7D5B - chains A and D; structure by X-ray diffraction, 1.31 A resolution.

== Chain A ==
Molecule: Beta-secretase 2
From: Homo sapiens
Notes: EC 3.4.23.45; fragment: protease
Reference sequence: Q9Y5Z0 (BACE2_HUMAN); residues 13-398 here correspond to UniProt positions 75-460 (UniProt number = residue number + 62)
Chain sequence (386 residues; numbered 13 to 398; the number before each row is that of its first residue):
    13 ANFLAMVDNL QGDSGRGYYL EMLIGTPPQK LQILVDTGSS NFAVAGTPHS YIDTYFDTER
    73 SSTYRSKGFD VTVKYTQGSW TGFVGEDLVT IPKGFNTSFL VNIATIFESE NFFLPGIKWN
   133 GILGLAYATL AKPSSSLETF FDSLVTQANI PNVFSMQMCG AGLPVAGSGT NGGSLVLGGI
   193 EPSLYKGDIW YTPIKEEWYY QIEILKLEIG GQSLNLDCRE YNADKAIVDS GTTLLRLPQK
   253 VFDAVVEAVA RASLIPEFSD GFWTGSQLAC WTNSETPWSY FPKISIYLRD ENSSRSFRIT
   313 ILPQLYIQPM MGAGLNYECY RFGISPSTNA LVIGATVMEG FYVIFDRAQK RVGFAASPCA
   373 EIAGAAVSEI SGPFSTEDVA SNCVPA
Disordered / not traced: 176-182, 286-287, 323-329, 398
Cystine bridges: Cys171-Cys371, Cys230-Cys395, Cys282-Cys331
Metal / ion sites: Na+: Pro39, Arg72
Ligand contacts: 66F (N-{3-[(5R)-3-amino-2,5-dimethyl-1,1-dioxido-5,6-dihydro-2H-1,2,4-thiadiazin-5-yl]-4-fluorophenyl}-5-fluoropyridine-2-carboxamide): Asp25, Ser26, Gly27, Arg28, Gly29, Leu46, Asp48, Gly50, Ser51, Tyr87, Phe124, Trp131, Ile134, Asp241, Ser242, Gly243, Thr244, Thr245, Ala347
Swiss-Prot annotation at these positions:
  - active site: Asp48, Asp241
  - glycosylation (N-linked (GlcNAc...) asparagine): Asn108, Asn304

== Chain D ==
Molecule: Xaperone
From: Homo sapiens
Chain sequence (112 residues; numbered 160 to 271; the number before each row is that of its first residue):
   160 QVQLQESGGG LVQPGGSLRL SCAASGFTFS SAIMTWVRQA PGKGREWVST IGSDGSITTY
   220 ADSVKGRFTI SRDNARNTLY LQMNSLKPED TAVYYCTSAG RRGPGTQVTV SS
Metal / ion sites: Na+: Ile192, Ser257

== How chain A and chain D interact ==
Pairs across the interface - 30 pairs, chain A then chain D:
  Thr75(A) - Ile216(D)
  Arg77(A) - Asp213(D)
  Arg77(A) - Ser215(D)  hydrogen bond
  Arg77(A) - Ile216(D)
  Lys79(A) - Ser190(D)  hydrogen bond (side chain-backbone)
  Phe81(A) - Ser190(D)
  Glu98(A) - Ile192(D)
  Glu98(A) - Gly211(D)
  Glu98(A) - Ser212(D)  hydrogen bond
  Leu112(A) - Gly211(D)
  Val113(A) - Ile192(D)
  Asn114(A) - Ile192(D)
  Ser147(A) - Ala258(D)
  Ser147(A) - Arg260(D)  hydrogen bond (backbone-side chain)
  Ser148(A) - Phe186(D)
  Ser148(A) - Ala258(D)
  Glu150(A) - Ser257(D)
  Glu150(A) - Ala258(D)  hydrogen bond (side chain-backbone)
  Val157(A) - Arg204(D)  hydrogen bond (backbone-side chain)
  Thr158(A) - Thr194(D)
  Thr158(A) - Val196(D)
  Thr158(A) - Trp206(D)
  Thr158(A) - Thr256(D)
  Gln159(A) - Trp206(D)
  Gln159(A) - Thr209(D)
  Asn161(A) - Arg204(D)
  Asn161(A) - Glu205(D)
  Asn161(A) - Trp206(D)  hydrogen bond (side chain-backbone)
  Ile162(A) - Arg204(D)  hydrogen bond (backbone-side chain)
  Pro163(A) - Arg204(D)
Interface residues without a listed pair, chain A (21 interface residues in all): Leu100, Ala140, Asp154, Asn164
Interface residues without a listed pair, chain D (21 interface residues in all): Ile210, Thr218, Gly259

== In short ==
The chain A/chain D interface involves 21 residues from each chain, with 8 hydrogen bonds. Polar contacts
include Arg77(A)-Ser215(D), Lys79(A)-Ser190(D) and Glu98(A)-Ser212(D). Ligands of chain A: compound 66F.
Pro39(A) and Arg72(A) coordinate Na+. UniProt lists active-site residues Asp48(A) and Asp241(A) on chain A.
Chain A is Beta-secretase 2 and chain D is Xaperone, both from Homo sapiens; the structure, BACE2 xaperone
complex with
N-{3-[(5R)-3-amino-2,5-dimethyl-1,1-dioxo-5,6-dihydro-2H-1lambda6,2,4-thiadiazin-5-yl]-4-fluorophenyl}-5-fluoropyridine-2-carboxamide,
was determined by X-ray diffraction together with 7D2V, 7D2X, 7D5A and 7D5U from the same study.
